PDB entry 1NGM | X-ray diffraction, 2.95 A resolution | chains C and A of the 4 polymer chains in the assembly

Chain C:
Molecule: 19-nt DNA strand
Sequence (19 nucleotides; row label = number of the first residue in the row):
     1 CTATAAAAAA ATGTTTTTT

Chain A:
Protein: Transcription initiation factor TFIID
From: Saccharomyces cerevisiae
Notes: fragment: C-terminal core domain
Reference sequence: P13393 (TBP_YEAST); residues 61-240 here correspond to UniProt positions 60-239 (UniProt number = residue number - 1)
Amino-acid sequence (180 residues; numbered 61 to 240; the number before each row is that of its first residue):
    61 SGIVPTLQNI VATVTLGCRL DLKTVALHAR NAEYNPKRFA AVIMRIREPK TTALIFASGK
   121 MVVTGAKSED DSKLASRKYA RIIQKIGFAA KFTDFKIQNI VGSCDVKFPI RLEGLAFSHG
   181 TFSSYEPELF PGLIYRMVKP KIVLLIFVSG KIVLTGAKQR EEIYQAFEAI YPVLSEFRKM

Interface between chain C and chain A:
Pairs across the interface (26; chain C residue first):
  DT2(C) with Leu-189(A), sugar contact; Phe-190(A), base contact
  DA3(C) with Leu-189(A), sugar contact; Phe-190(A), base contact; Ile-194(A), phosphate contact
  DT4(C) with Ile-194(A), phosphate contact; Val-203(A), phosphate contact; Leu-205(A), sugar contact; Thr-215(A), base contact
  DA5(C) with Asn-159(A), base contact; Arg-196(A), salt bridge to the phosphate; Val-203(A), sugar contact; Thr-215(A), hydrogen bond to the base
  DA6(C) with Val-71(A), base contact; Gln-158(A), sugar contact; Asn-159(A), base contact
  DA7(C) with Val-122(A), base contact; Gln-158(A), sugar contact
  DA8(C) with Thr-73(A), sugar contact; Phe-116(A), base contact; Lys-120(A), sugar contact; Val-122(A), sugar contact
  DA9(C) with Phe-116(A), sugar contact; Ser-118(A), hydrogen bond to the phosphate; Lys-120(A), salt bridge to the phosphate
  DA10(C) with Ala-100(A), sugar contact
Other interface residues (no listed pair), chain A (22 interface residues in all): Asn-69, Phe-99, Val-161, Lys-201, Val-213, Gly-216

Summary:
9 residues of chain C face 22 of chain A across their interface, with 2 hydrogen bonds and 2 salt bridges.
Polar contacts include DA5(C)/Thr-215(A), DA9(C)/Ser-118(A) and DA5(C)/Arg-196(A).
Chain C is a 19-nt DNA strand and chain A is Transcription initiation factor TFIID (Saccharomyces cerevisiae);
the structure, Crystal structure of a yeast Brf1-TBP-DNA ternary complex, was determined by X-ray diffraction.
